PDB entry 9MUD | electron microscopy, 3.40 A resolution | chains I and S of the 45 polymer chains in the assembly

# Chain I (and S)
Protein: Cat1 (CRISPR associated TIR 1) pentagonal filament
Notes: chain S of this document is another copy of the same molecule, construct and numbering; everything in this record applies to it too
Amino-acid sequence (263 residues; each row starts with the number of its first residue):
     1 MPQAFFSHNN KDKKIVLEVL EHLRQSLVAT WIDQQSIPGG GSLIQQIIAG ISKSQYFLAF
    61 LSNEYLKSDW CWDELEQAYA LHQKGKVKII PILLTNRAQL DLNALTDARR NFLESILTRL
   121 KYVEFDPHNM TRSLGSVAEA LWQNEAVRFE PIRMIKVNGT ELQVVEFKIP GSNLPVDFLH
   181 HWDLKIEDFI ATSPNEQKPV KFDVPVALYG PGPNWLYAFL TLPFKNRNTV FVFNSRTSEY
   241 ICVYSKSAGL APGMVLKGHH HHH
Not modelled in the structure: 1, 34-41, 259-263
From the paper describing this entry:
  - binding site for the 4-nt RNA strand: W215, N234, S235
  - binding site for the 4-nt RNA strand: K225, N226, R227
  - catalytic residues: Y122
  - mutagenesis - D33A: decreased catalytic activity on NAD+
  - mutagenesis - Y122A: abolished catalytic activity on NAD+

# Chain I / chain S interface
Contacting residue pairs (17):
  D33(I) with K121(S)
  S42(I) with K121(S)
  K185(I) with S172(S), hydrogen bond
  E187(I) with G171(S); S172(S)
  D188(I) with G171(S)
  T192(I) with E166(S); K168(S), hydrogen bond; Y209(S), hydrogen bond (backbone-side chain)
  S193(I) with Y209(S)
  F202(I) with Y209(S)
  D203(I) with S238(S), hydrogen bond
  N226(I) with S235(S), hydrogen bond (backbone-side chain)
  R227(I) with P211(S)
  K246(I) with S235(S), hydrogen bond (side chain-backbone); R236(S), hydrogen bond (side chain-backbone); S238(S)
Also at the interface, not in a pair above, chain I (13 interface residues in all): P194
Also at the interface, not in a pair above, chain S (12 interface residues in all): I169, F233

# In short
13 residues of chain I and 12 residues of chain S are in contact, with 7 hydrogen bonds. Polar contacts
include K185(I)-S172(S), T192(I)-K168(S) and T192(I)-Y209(S). The paper reports the catalytic residue Y122(I);
D33A of chain I reduces catalytic activity on NAD+.
Chain I and chain S are both Cat1 (CRISPR associated TIR 1) pentagonal filament; the structure, Cryo-EM
structure of CRISPR-associated cA4 bound Cat1 Pentagonal filament assembly, was determined by electron
microscopy (same publication as 9MUE, 9MUO and 9MW9).
